PDB entry 3C0Y | X-ray diffraction, 2.10 A resolution | chain A

== Chain A ==
Molecule: Histone deacetylase 7a
Source organism: Homo sapiens
Notes: fragment: Catalytic domain: Residues 482-903
Reference sequence: Q8WUI4 (HDAC7_HUMAN); residue numbers follow UniProt; this construct covers 482-903
Chain sequence (423 residues; each row starts with the number of its first residue):
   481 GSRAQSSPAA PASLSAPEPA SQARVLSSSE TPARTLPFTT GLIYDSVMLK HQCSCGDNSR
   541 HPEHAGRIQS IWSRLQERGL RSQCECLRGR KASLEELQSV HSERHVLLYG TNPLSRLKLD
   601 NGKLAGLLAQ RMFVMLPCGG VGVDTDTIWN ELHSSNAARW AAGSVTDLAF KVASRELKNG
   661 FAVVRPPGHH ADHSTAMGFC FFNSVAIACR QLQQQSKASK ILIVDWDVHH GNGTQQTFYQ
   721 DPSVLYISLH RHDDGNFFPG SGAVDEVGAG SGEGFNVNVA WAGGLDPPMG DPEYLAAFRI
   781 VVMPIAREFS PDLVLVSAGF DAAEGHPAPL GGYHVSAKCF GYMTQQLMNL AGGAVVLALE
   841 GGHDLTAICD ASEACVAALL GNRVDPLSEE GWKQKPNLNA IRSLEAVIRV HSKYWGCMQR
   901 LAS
Not modelled in the structure: 481-514, 901-903
Construct notes: expression tag (481)
Ion coordination: Zn2+ site 1: Cys533, Cys535, His541, Cys618; K+ site 1: Asp705, Asp707, His709, Ser728, Leu729; Zn2+ site 2: Asp707, His709, Asp801; K+ site 2: Phe718, Asp721
Swiss-Prot annotation at these positions:
  - active site: His670
  - binding site (Zn(2+)): Cys533, Cys535, His541, Cys618
  - site: His843 (Contributes to catalysis)
  - modified residue (Phosphoserine): Ser486, Ser487, Ser507, Ser595
  - mutagenesis: Ser486 (S486A: Abolishes nuclear export; when associated with A-192; A-1118 and A-358), His843 (H843A: Enhanced deacetylase activity; H843F: Enhanced deacetylase activity; H843Y: 6000 fold increase in deacetylase activity)
Reported in the primary citation:
  - Zn2+ coordination: Cys533, Cys535, His541, Cys618, Asp707, His709, Asp801
  - mutagenesis - H843A, H843F, H843Y: increased catalytic activity
  - catalytic residues: His843 (proposed by the authors, not directly observed)

== Overview ==
Phe718 and Asp721 form the K+ site 2. Asp707, His709 and Asp801 form the Zn2+ site 2. Curated annotation
(UniProt) lists active-site residue His670, 4 Zn2+-binding residues and 2 mutagenesis sites. From the paper:
the catalytic residue His843; H843A, H843F and H843Y increase catalytic activity.
Chain A is Histone deacetylase 7a (Homo sapiens); the structure, Crystal structure of catalytic domain of
human histone deacetylase HDAC7, was determined by X-ray diffraction, deposited together with 3C0Z and 3C10.
